PDB entry 3GWN | X-ray diffraction, 1.78 A resolution | chains A and B

# Chain A (and B)
Name: Probable FAD-linked sulfhydryl oxidase R596
Source organism: Acanthamoeba polyphaga mimivirus
Notes: EC 1.8.3.2; fragment: mimivirus R596 FAD binding domain; chain B of this document is another copy of the same molecule, construct and numbering; everything in this record applies to it too
UniProtKB: Q5UP54 (YR596_MIMIV); numbering as in UniProt (aligned over 33-145)
Amino-acid sequence (114 residues; each row starts with the number of its first residue):
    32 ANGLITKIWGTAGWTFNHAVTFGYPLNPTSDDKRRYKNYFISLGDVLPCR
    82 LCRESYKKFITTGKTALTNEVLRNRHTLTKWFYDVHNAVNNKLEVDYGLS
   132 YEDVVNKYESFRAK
Not modelled in the structure: 145
Differences from the reference sequence: expression tag (32)
Disulfides: Cys80-Cys83
Residues lining bound ligands: FAD (flavin-adenine dinucleotide): Thr37, Trp40, Gly41, Thr42, Gly44, Trp45, His49, Leu78, Cys83, Ser86, Tyr87, Tyr114, His117, Asn118, Val120, Asn121, Lys123, Leu124, Tyr128, Leu130, Val135

# How chain A and chain B interact
Pairs across the interface (61; chain A residue first):
  Ala32(A) - Arg143(B)
  Asn33(A) - Phe53(B)
  Asn33(A) - Gly54(B)
  Asn33(A) - Tyr55(B)
  Asn33(A) - Pro56(B)
  Asn33(A) - Arg106(B)  hydrogen bond
  Asn33(A) - Arg143(B)  hydrogen bond (backbone-side chain)
  Gly34(A) - Arg143(B)  hydrogen bond (backbone-side chain)
  Gly34(A) - Ala144(B)  hydrogen bond (backbone-backbone)
  Leu35(A) - Ala50(B)
  Leu35(A) - Phe53(B)  hydrophobic
  Leu35(A) - Tyr139(B)
  Leu35(A) - Phe142(B)
  Leu35(A) - Arg143(B)
  Ile36(A) - Phe142(B)  hydrogen bond (backbone-backbone)
  Ile39(A) - Thr46(B)
  Ile39(A) - Tyr139(B)  hydrophobic
  Ile39(A) - Phe142(B)  hydrophobic
  Trp40(A) - Phe47(B)
  Trp40(A) - Ala50(B)  hydrophobic
  Ala43(A) - Ala43(B)
  Gly44(A) - Phe47(B)
  Thr46(A) - Ile39(B)
  Phe47(A) - Trp40(B)  hydrophobic
  Phe47(A) - Gly44(B)
  Phe47(A) - Leu74(B)  hydrophobic
  Phe47(A) - Leu78(B)  hydrophobic
  Ala50(A) - Leu35(B)
  Ala50(A) - Trp40(B)  hydrophobic
  Ala50(A) - Pro79(B)
  Val51(A) - Val77(B)  hydrophobic
  Phe53(A) - Asn33(B)
  Phe53(A) - Leu35(B)  hydrophobic
  Gly54(A) - Asn33(B)
  Pro56(A) - Asn33(B)
  Arg66(A) - Asp76(B)
  Tyr67(A) - Asp76(B)
  Tyr67(A) - Val77(B)  hydrophobic
  Tyr70(A) - Tyr70(B)  hydrophobic
  Tyr70(A) - Ser73(B)
  Tyr70(A) - Val77(B)  hydrophobic
  Ser73(A) - Tyr70(B)
  Leu74(A) - Phe47(B)  hydrophobic
  Asp76(A) - Arg66(B)
  Asp76(A) - Tyr67(B)
  Val77(A) - Val51(B)  hydrophobic
  Val77(A) - Tyr67(B)  hydrophobic
  Val77(A) - Tyr70(B)  hydrophobic
  Leu78(A) - Phe47(B)  hydrophobic
  Pro79(A) - Ala50(B)
  Arg106(A) - Asn33(B)  hydrogen bond
  Tyr139(A) - Leu35(B)
  Tyr139(A) - Ile39(B)  hydrophobic
  Phe142(A) - Leu35(B)
  Phe142(A) - Ile36(B)  hydrogen bond (backbone-backbone)
  Phe142(A) - Ile39(B)  hydrophobic
  Arg143(A) - Ala32(B)  hydrogen bond (side chain-backbone)
  Arg143(A) - Asn33(B)  hydrogen bond (side chain-backbone)
  Arg143(A) - Gly34(B)
  Arg143(A) - Leu35(B)
  Ala144(A) - Gly34(B)  hydrogen bond (backbone-backbone)
Also at the interface, not in a pair above, chain A (35 interface residues in all): Asn48, Tyr55, Leu57, Asn69, Lys138
Also at the interface, not in a pair above, chain B (35 interface residues in all): Lys38, Asn48, Leu57, Asn69

# In short
Chain A and chain B each contribute 35 residues to their interface, with 10 hydrogen bonds. Polar contacts
include Asn33(A)-Arg106(B), Asn33(A)-Arg143(B) and Gly34(A)-Arg143(B). Bound to chain A: flavin-adenine
dinucleotide.
Chain A and chain B are both Probable FAD-linked sulfhydryl oxidase R596 (Acanthamoeba polyphaga mimivirus);
the structure, Crystal structure of the FAD binding domain from mimivirus sulfhydryl oxidase R596, was
determined by X-ray diffraction together with 3GWL from the same study.
